PDB entry 7CZ5 | electron microscopy, 2.60 A resolution | chains B and G of the 6 polymer chains in the assembly

# Chain B
Molecule: Guanine nucleotide-binding protein G(I)/G(S)/G(T) subunit beta-1
Source organism: Rattus norvegicus
UniProtKB: P54311 (GBB1_RAT); residue numbers follow UniProt; this construct covers 2-340
Chain sequence (400 residues; each row starts with the number of its first residue; numbers below 1 keep their minus sign (Met-33 is residue -33)):
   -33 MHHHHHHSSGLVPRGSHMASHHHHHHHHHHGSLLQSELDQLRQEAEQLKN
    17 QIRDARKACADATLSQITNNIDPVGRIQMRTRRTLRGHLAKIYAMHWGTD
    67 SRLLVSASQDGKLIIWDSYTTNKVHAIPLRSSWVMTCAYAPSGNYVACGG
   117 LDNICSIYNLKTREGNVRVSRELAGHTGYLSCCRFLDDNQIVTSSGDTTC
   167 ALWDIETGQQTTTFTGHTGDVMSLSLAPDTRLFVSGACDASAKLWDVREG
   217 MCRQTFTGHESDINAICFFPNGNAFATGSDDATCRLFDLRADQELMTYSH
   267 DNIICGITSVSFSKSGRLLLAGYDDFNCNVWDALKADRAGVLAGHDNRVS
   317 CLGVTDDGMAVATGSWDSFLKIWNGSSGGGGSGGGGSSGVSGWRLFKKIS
Not modelled in the structure: -33 to 2, 341-366
Sequence notes: initiating methionine (-33); expression tag (-32 to 1, 341-366)
Swiss-Prot annotation at these positions:
  - modified residue: Ser2 (N-acetylserine), His266 (Phosphohistidine)

# Chain G
Molecule: Guanine nucleotide-binding protein G(I)/G(S)/G(O) subunit gamma-2
Source organism: Bos taurus
UniProtKB: P63212 (GBG2_BOVIN); numbering as in UniProt (aligned over 1-71)
Chain sequence (71 residues; each row starts with the number of its first residue):
     1 MASNNTASIAQARKLVEQLKMEANIDRIKVSKAAADLMAYCEAHAKEDPL
    51 LTPVPASENPFREKKFFCAIL
Not modelled in the structure: 1-5, 63-71
Swiss-Prot annotation at these positions:
  - modified residue: Ala2 (N-acetylalanine), Cys68 (Cysteine methyl ester)
  - lipidation: Cys68 (S-geranylgeranyl cysteine)

# How chain B and chain G interact
Pairs across the interface (82; chain B residue first):
  Glu3(B) - Ile9(G)
  Leu4(B) - Ile9(G)  hydrophobic
  Leu4(B) - Ala12(G)  hydrophobic
  Leu7(B) - Ala12(G)
  Leu7(B) - Arg13(G)
  Leu7(B) - Val16(G)  hydrophobic
  Glu10(B) - Val16(G)
  Ala11(B) - Leu19(G)
  Leu14(B) - Val16(G)  hydrophobic
  Leu14(B) - Leu19(G)
  Leu14(B) - Lys20(G)
  Gln17(B) - Ala23(G)
  Ile18(B) - Leu19(G)
  Ile18(B) - Ala23(G)  hydrophobic
  Ile18(B) - Arg27(G)
  Ala21(B) - Arg27(G)
  Cys25(B) - Arg27(G)
  Cys25(B) - Ile28(G)
  Cys25(B) - Lys29(G)
  Cys25(B) - Val30(G)  hydrogen bond (backbone-backbone)
  Ala26(B) - Val30(G)  hydrophobic
  Asp27(B) - Lys29(G)
  Asp27(B) - Val30(G)
  Asp27(B) - Ser31(G)  hydrogen bond (side chain-backbone)
  Ala28(B) - Val30(G)
  Leu30(B) - Ala34(G)  hydrophobic
  Ile33(B) - Ser31(G)
  Ile33(B) - Ala34(G)  hydrophobic
  Ile33(B) - Met38(G)  hydrophobic
  Ile37(B) - Glu42(G)
  Val40(B) - Leu51(G)  hydrophobic
  Arg48(B) - Asn59(G)
  Arg48(B) - Phe61(G)
  Arg48(B) - Arg62(G)
  Arg49(B) - Pro60(G)
  Arg49(B) - Phe61(G)  hydrogen bond (side chain-backbone)
  Ser84(B) - Phe61(G)
  Tyr85(B) - Pro60(G)
  Tyr85(B) - Phe61(G)  hydrophobic
  Cys218(B) - Gln18(G)
  Arg219(B) - Glu22(G)
  Arg219(B) - Ile25(G)
  Gln220(B) - Ile25(G)
  Thr221(B) - Glu22(G)  hydrogen bond
  Phe235(B) - Leu37(G)  hydrophobic
  Phe235(B) - Tyr40(G)  hydrophobic
  Phe235(B) - Cys41(G)  hydrophobic
  Pro236(B) - Tyr40(G)
  Asn237(B) - Tyr40(G)
  Leu252(B) - Leu37(G)  hydrophobic
  Asp254(B) - Ala33(G)
  Arg256(B) - Arg27(G)
  Arg256(B) - Ile28(G)  hydrogen bond (backbone-backbone)
  Arg256(B) - Asp36(G)  salt bridge
  Ala257(B) - Ile28(G)
  Asp258(B) - Arg27(G)  salt bridge
  Gln259(B) - Val30(G)
  Leu261(B) - Val30(G)  hydrophobic
  Leu261(B) - Leu37(G)  hydrophobic
  Ser279(B) - Asp48(G)  hydrogen bond
  Lys280(B) - Glu47(G)
  Lys280(B) - Asp48(G)
  Ser281(B) - Tyr40(G)
  Ser281(B) - Cys41(G)  hydrogen bond (side chain-backbone)
  Ser281(B) - His44(G)
  Ser281(B) - Asp48(G)  hydrogen bond (backbone-side chain)
  Gly282(B) - Cys41(G)
  Arg283(B) - Glu42(G)  salt bridge
  Arg283(B) - Leu51(G)
  Leu284(B) - Leu51(G)  hydrophobic
  Leu300(B) - Cys41(G)  hydrophobic
  Asp323(B) - Pro49(G)
  Gly324(B) - Pro49(G)
  Gly324(B) - Leu50(G)
  Met325(B) - Pro49(G)  hydrophobic
  Met325(B) - Val54(G)  hydrophobic
  Met325(B) - Pro60(G)
  Ala326(B) - Phe61(G)  hydrophobic
  Val327(B) - Leu50(G)  hydrophobic
  Ile338(B) - Phe61(G)  hydrophobic
  Asn340(B) - Asn59(G)  hydrogen bond
  Asn340(B) - Phe61(G)
Interface residues without a listed pair, chain B (60 interface residues in all): Lys15, Arg22, Ala24, Thr34, Ile43, Met45, Thr47, Trp63, Met217, Ala240, Val320
Interface residues without a listed pair, chain G (38 interface residues in all): Leu15, Met21, Asp26, Ala45

# Summary
The interface between chain B and chain G involves 60 residues on one side and 38 on the other; the contacts
include 9 hydrogen bonds and 3 salt bridges. Polar contacts include Arg256(B)-Asp36(G), Asp258(B)-Arg27(G) and
Arg283(B)-Glu42(G).
Here chain B is Guanine nucleotide-binding protein G(I)/G(S)/G(T) subunit beta-1 (Rattus norvegicus) and chain
G is Guanine nucleotide-binding protein G(I)/G(S)/G(O) subunit gamma-2 (Bos taurus). Entry 7CZ5 (Cryo-EM
structure of the human growth hormone-releasing hormone receptor-Gs protein complex) was determined by
electron microscopy.
